PDB entry 9HBW | electron microscopy, 3.59 A resolution | chains O and B of the 8 polymer chains in the assembly

== Chain O ==
Molecule: 40-mer vRNA loop
Sequence (28 nucleotides; numbered 10 to 41; 4 numbers in that range are skipped by the numbering (no residue carries them; nothing is unmodelled there); the number before each row is that of its first residue):
    10 XXXXXXXXXX
    24 XXXXXXXXXX XXXXXXXX
Modified / non-standard residues: Y5P (1-(5-O-phosphono-beta-D-ribofuranosyl)-1,4-dihydropyrimidine) at position 10, Y5P (1-(5-O-phosphono-beta-D-ribofuranosyl)-1,4-dihydropyrimidine) at position 11, Y5P (1-(5-O-phosphono-beta-D-ribofuranosyl)-1,4-dihydropyrimidine) at position 12, Y5P (1-(5-O-phosphono-beta-D-ribofuranosyl)-1,4-dihydropyrimidine) at position 13, Y5P (1-(5-O-phosphono-beta-D-ribofuranosyl)-1,4-dihydropyrimidine) at position 14, P5P (purine riboside-5'-monophosphate) at position 15, Y5P (1-(5-O-phosphono-beta-D-ribofuranosyl)-1,4-dihydropyrimidine) at position 16, P5P (purine riboside-5'-monophosphate) at position 17, Y5P (1-(5-O-phosphono-beta-D-ribofuranosyl)-1,4-dihydropyrimidine) at position 18, Y5P (1-(5-O-phosphono-beta-D-ribofuranosyl)-1,4-dihydropyrimidine) at position 19, P5P (purine riboside-5'-monophosphate) at position 24, P5P (purine riboside-5'-monophosphate) at position 25, Y5P (1-(5-O-phosphono-beta-D-ribofuranosyl)-1,4-dihydropyrimidine) at position 26, P5P (purine riboside-5'-monophosphate) at position 27, Y5P (1-(5-O-phosphono-beta-D-ribofuranosyl)-1,4-dihydropyrimidine) at position 28, P5P (purine riboside-5'-monophosphate) at position 29, P5P (purine riboside-5'-monophosphate) at position 30, P5P (purine riboside-5'-monophosphate) at position 31, P5P (purine riboside-5'-monophosphate) at position 32, P5P (purine riboside-5'-monophosphate) at position 33, P5P (purine riboside-5'-monophosphate) at position 34, P5P (purine riboside-5'-monophosphate) at position 35, P5P (purine riboside-5'-monophosphate) at position 36, Y5P (1-(5-O-phosphono-beta-D-ribofuranosyl)-1,4-dihydropyrimidine) at position 37, Y5P (1-(5-O-phosphono-beta-D-ribofuranosyl)-1,4-dihydropyrimidine) at position 38, Y5P (1-(5-O-phosphono-beta-D-ribofuranosyl)-1,4-dihydropyrimidine) at position 39, P5P (purine riboside-5'-monophosphate) at position 40, Y5P (1-(5-O-phosphono-beta-D-ribofuranosyl)-1,4-dihydropyrimidine) at position 41

== Chain B ==
Protein: Tilapia Lake Virus nucleoprotein (segment 4)
Source organism: Tilapia lake virus
Reference sequence: A0A1Y9SHW7 (A0A1Y9SHW7_9VIRU); residue numbers follow UniProt; this construct covers 1-354
Amino-acid sequence (354 residues; row label = number of the first residue in the row):
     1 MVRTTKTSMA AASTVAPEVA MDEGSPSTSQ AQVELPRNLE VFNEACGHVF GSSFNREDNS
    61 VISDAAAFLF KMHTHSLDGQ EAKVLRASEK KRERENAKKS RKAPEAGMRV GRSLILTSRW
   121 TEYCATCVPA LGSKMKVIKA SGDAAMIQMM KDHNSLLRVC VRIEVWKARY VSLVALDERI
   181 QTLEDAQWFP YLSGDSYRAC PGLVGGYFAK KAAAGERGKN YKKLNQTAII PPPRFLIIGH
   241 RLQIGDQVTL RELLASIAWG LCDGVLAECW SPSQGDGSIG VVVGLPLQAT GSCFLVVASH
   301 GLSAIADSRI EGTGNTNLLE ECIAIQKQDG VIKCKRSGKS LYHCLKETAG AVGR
Disordered / not traced: 1-33, 351-354

== Interface between chain O and chain B ==
Contacting residue pairs - 32 pairs, chain O then chain B:
  Y5P_10(O) with Lys-219(B), phosphate contact
  P5P_31(O) with Arg-162(B), salt bridge to the phosphate
  P5P_32(O) with Asn-38(B), hydrogen bond to the phosphate
  P5P_33(O) with Lys-151(B), phosphate contact; Arg-158(B), salt bridge to the phosphate
  P5P_34(O) with Lys-139(B), salt bridge to the phosphate; Lys-151(B), salt bridge to the phosphate
  P5P_35(O) with Met-135(B), phosphate contact; Lys-136(B), hydrogen bond to the phosphate; Lys-139(B), salt bridge to the phosphate
  P5P_36(O) with Lys-136(B), salt bridge to the phosphate; Asn-154(B), base contact; Arg-158(B), base contact; Arg-198(B), sugar contact
  Y5P_37(O) with Lys-134(B), sugar contact; Met-150(B), base contact; Asn-154(B), base contact; Arg-198(B), salt bridge to the phosphate
  Y5P_38(O) with Lys-83(B), phosphate contact; Val-84(B), base contact; Leu-85(B), sugar contact; Lys-91(B), phosphate contact; Leu-131(B), sugar contact; Gly-132(B), base contact
  Y5P_39(O) with Lys-83(B), salt bridge to the phosphate; Lys-91(B), salt bridge to the phosphate; Arg-198(B), base contact; Phe-208(B), base contact
  P5P_40(O) with Lys-91(B), salt bridge to the phosphate; Tyr-207(B), base contact; Phe-208(B), base contact
  Y5P_41(O) with Ser-88(B), phosphate contact
Interface residues without a listed pair, chain O (13 interface residues in all): P5P_30
Interface residues without a listed pair, chain B (28 interface residues in all): Ala-82, Arg-86, Arg-94, Ser-133, Asp-195, Lys-211, Asn-225

== In short ==
Chain O and chain B form an interface of 13 and 28 residues respectively; the contacts include 2 hydrogen
bonds and 10 salt bridges. Among the polar pairs are P5P_32(O)/Asn-38(B), P5P_35(O)/Lys-136(B) and
P5P_31(O)/Arg-162(B).
Here chain O is a 40-mer vRNA loop and chain B is Tilapia Lake Virus nucleoprotein (segment 4) (Tilapia lake
virus). Entry 9HBW (TiLV-NP tetramer (pseudo-C4)) was determined by electron microscopy, deposited together
with 9HBR, 9HBS, 9HBT, 9HBU, 9HBV, 9HBX, 9HBY and 9HBZ.
